Entry 8XPE (X-ray diffraction, 1.95 A resolution); this record covers chain A.

# Chain A
Protein: beta-glucosidase
Organism: Thermoanaerobacterium saccharolyticum JW/SL-YS485
Notes: EC 3.2.1.21
UniProt: I3VXG7 (I3VXG7_THESW); numbering as in UniProt (aligned over 1-444)
Amino-acid sequence (444 residues; each row starts with the number of its first residue):
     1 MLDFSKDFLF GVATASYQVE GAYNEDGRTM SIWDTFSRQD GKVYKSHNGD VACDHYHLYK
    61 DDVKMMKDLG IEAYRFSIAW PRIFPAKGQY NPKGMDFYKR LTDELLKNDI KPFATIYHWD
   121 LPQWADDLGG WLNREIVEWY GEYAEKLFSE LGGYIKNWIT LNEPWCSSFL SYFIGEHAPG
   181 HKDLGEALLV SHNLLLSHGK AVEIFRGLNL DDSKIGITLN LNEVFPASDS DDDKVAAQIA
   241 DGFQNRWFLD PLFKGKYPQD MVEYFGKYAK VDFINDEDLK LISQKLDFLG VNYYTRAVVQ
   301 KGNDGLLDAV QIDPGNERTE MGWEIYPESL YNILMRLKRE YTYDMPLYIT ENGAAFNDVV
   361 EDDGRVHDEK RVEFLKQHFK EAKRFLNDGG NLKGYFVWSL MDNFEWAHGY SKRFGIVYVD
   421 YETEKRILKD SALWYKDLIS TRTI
Bound ions: Na+ site 1: Y17, G49; Na+ site 2: S37, S46; Na+ site 3 near D287 (its only coordinating residue here)

# Overview
Y17 and G49 coordinate Na+ site 1. The Na+ site 2 is built by S37 and S46.
Chain A is beta-glucosidase (Thermoanaerobacterium saccharolyticum JW/SL-YS485); the structure, Crystal
structure of Tris-bound TsaBgl (DATA III), was determined by X-ray diffraction (same publication as 8XPC and
8XPD).
